Entry 3DKS (X-ray diffraction, 1.90 A resolution); this record covers chains A and F of the 3 polymer chains in the assembly.

[Chain A]
Molecule: Thiol:disulfide interchange protein dsbA
Source organism: Shigella flexneri
Notes: EC 1.8.4.2
UniProt: P52235 (DSBA_SHIFL); residues 1-189 here correspond to UniProt positions 20-208 (UniProt number = residue number + 19)
Amino-acid sequence (189 residues; each row starts with the number of its first residue):
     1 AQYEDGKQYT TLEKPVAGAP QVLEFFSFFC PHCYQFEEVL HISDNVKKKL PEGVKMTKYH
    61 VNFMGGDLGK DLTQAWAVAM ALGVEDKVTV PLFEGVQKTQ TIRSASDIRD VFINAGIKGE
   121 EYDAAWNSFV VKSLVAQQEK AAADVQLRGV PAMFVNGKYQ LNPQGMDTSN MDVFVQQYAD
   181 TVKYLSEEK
Not modelled in the structure: 189
From the paper describing this entry:
  - catalytic residues: Cys-30
  - binding site for siga peptide: Phe-29

[Chain F]
Molecule: siga peptide
Amino-acid sequence (10 residues; row label = number of the first residue in the row; numbering starts at 0):
     0 XPIPFLSQKD
Not modelled in the structure: 9
Modified / non-standard residues: ACE (acetyl group) at position 0; Ser-6 (l-homoserine; HSE)

[How chain A and chain F interact]
Pairs across the interface - 11 pairs, chain A then chain F:
  Phe-63(A) with Phe-4(F)
  Met-64(A) with Phe-4(F), hydrophobic
  Arg-148(A) with Pro-3(F); Phe-4(F), hydrogen bond (backbone-backbone)
  Gly-149(A) with Pro-1(F); Ile-2(F)
  Val-150(A) with Pro-1(F)
  Pro-151(A) with Pro-1(F)
  Gln-160(A) with Pro-1(F)
  Leu-161(A) with ACE_0(F)
  Pro-163(A) with ACE_0(F)
Interface residues without a listed pair, chain A (12 interface residues in all): Ala-152, Asn-162, Gln-164

[Overview]
12 residues of chain A face 5 of chain F across their interface, with 1 hydrogen bond. Its one hydrogen bond,
Arg-148(A)/Phe-4(F), is backbone to backbone. The paper reports the catalytic residue Cys-30(A); a binding
site for siga peptide at Phe-29(A).
Chain A is Thiol:disulfide interchange protein dsbA (Shigella flexneri) and chain F is siga peptide; the
structure, DsbA substrate complex, was determined by X-ray diffraction.
